Entry 8HQA (X-ray diffraction, 3.20 A resolution); this record covers chains B and C.

[Chain B (and C)]
Protein: Intermembrane phospholipid transport system binding protein MlaD
From: Escherichia coli K-12
Notes: chain C of this document is another copy of the same molecule, construct and numbering; everything in this record applies to it too
UniProt: P64604 (MLAD_ECOLI); residue numbers follow UniProt; this construct covers 29-183
Sequence (162 residues; each row starts with the number of its first residue):
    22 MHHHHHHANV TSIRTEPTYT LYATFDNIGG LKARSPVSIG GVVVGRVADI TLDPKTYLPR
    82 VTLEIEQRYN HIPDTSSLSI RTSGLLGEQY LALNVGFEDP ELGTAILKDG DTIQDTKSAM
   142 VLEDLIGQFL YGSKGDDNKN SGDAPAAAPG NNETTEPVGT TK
Not modelled in the structure: 22-34, 153-183 (chain C: 22-36, 122-124, 153-183)
Sequence notes: initiating methionine (22); expression tag (23-28)

[How chain B and chain C interact]
Pairs across the interface - 31 pairs, chain B then chain C:
  Asp47(B) - Gly61(C)
  Asn48(B) - Gly61(C)  hydrogen bond (side chain-backbone)
  Asn48(B) - Gly62(C)
  Ile49(B) - Gly61(C)  hydrogen bond (backbone-backbone)
  Ile49(B) - Gly62(C)
  Gly50(B) - Gly61(C)
  Gly50(B) - Gly62(C)
  Ile71(B) - Val63(C)  hydrophobic
  Leu73(B) - Ile60(C)
  Leu73(B) - Val63(C)  hydrophobic
  Leu73(B) - Val65(C)  hydrophobic
  Tyr78(B) - Ile60(C)
  Tyr78(B) - Tyr90(C)
  Tyr78(B) - Asn91(C)  hydrogen bond (side chain-backbone)
  Tyr78(B) - His92(C)  hydrogen bond (side chain-backbone)
  Tyr78(B) - Val116(C)  hydrophobic
  Pro80(B) - Gly61(C)
  Pro80(B) - Val63(C)  hydrophobic
  Leu106(B) - Leu106(C)  hydrophobic
  Leu107(B) - Leu106(C)  hydrophobic
  Leu107(B) - Leu107(C)  hydrophobic
  Val142(B) - Arg102(C)
  Leu143(B) - Gly105(C)
  Glu144(B) - Arg102(C)
  Glu144(B) - Thr103(C)  hydrogen bond (side chain-backbone)
  Ile147(B) - Met141(C)  hydrophobic
  Ile147(B) - Leu146(C)  hydrophobic
  Phe150(B) - Phe150(C)  hydrophobic
  Leu151(B) - Leu146(C)  hydrophobic
  Leu151(B) - Gln149(C)
  Tyr152(B) - Gln149(C)  hydrogen bond
Other interface residues (no listed pair), chain B (18 interface residues in all): Asp145
Other interface residues (no listed pair), chain C (20 interface residues in all): Arg89, Ile93

[In short]
The interface between chain B and chain C involves 18 residues on one side and 20 on the other, with 6
hydrogen bonds. Polar pairs include Asn48(B)-Gly61(C), Tyr78(B)-Asn91(C) and Tyr78(B)-His92(C).
Chain B and chain C are both Intermembrane phospholipid transport system binding protein MlaD (Escherichia
coli K-12); the structure, Crystal structure of the ectodomain of the MlaD protein from Escherichia coli in
the resting state, was determined by X-ray diffraction together with 8HPZ and 8HQ9 from the same study.
